PDB entry 8HIH | electron microscopy, 3.66 A resolution | chains C and K of the 13 polymer chains in the assembly

== Chain C ==
Name: DNA-directed RNA polymerase subunit beta
Source organism: Mycobacterium tuberculosis
Notes: EC 2.7.7.6
UniProtKB: P9WGY9 (RPOB_MYCTU); residue numbers follow UniProt; this construct covers 1-1178
Chain sequence (1178 residues; each row starts with the number of its first residue):
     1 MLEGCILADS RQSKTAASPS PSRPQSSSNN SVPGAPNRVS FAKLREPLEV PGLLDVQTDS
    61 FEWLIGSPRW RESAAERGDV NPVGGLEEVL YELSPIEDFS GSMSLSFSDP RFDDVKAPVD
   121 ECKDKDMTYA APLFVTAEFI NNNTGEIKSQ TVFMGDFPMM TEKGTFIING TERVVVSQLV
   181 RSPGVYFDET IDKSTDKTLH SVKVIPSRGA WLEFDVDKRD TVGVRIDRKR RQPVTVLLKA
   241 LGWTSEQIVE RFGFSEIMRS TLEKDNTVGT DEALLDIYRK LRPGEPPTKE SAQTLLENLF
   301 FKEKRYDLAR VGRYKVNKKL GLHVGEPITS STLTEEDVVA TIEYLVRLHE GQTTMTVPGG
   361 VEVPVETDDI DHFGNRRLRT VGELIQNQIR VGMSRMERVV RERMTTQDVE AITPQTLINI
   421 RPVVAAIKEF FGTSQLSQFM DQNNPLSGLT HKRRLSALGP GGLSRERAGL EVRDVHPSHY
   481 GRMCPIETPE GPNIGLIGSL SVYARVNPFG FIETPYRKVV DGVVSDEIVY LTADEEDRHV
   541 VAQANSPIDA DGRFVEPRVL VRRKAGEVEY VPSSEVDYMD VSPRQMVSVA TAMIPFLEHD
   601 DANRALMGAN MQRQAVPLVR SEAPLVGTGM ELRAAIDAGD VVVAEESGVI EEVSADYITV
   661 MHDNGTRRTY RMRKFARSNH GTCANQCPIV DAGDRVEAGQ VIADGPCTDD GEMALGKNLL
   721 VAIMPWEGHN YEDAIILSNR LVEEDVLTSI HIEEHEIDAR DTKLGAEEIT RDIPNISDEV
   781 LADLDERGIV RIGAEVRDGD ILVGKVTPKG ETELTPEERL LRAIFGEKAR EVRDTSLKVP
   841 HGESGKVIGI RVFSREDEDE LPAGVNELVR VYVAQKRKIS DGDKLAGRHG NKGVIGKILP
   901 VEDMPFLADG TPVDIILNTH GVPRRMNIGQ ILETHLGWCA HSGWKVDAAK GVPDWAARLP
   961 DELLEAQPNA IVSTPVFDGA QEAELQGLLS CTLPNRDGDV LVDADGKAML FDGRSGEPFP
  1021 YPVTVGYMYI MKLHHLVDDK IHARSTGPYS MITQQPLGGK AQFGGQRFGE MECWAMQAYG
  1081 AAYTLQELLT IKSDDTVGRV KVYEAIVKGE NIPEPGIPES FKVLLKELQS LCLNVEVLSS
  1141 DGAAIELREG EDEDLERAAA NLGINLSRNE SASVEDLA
Unresolved in the structure: 1-29, 1141-1178

== Chain K ==
Molecule: Non-template strand DNA of amtB promoter
Sequence (109 nucleotides; row label = number of the first residue in the row; numbers below 1 keep their minus sign (DG-31 is residue -31)):
   -31 GGCCGTTCAC CCACGCGTAA CACGCACCGT GCCTTCGTCA CGGCGGCGAA ACAACGAGGG
    29 GCTTCCACCG AAACCGCGCT GCGTTATAAT GGGAGCTGTC ACGGATGCA
Unresolved in the structure: -31 to 0

== How chain C and chain K interact ==
Contacting residue pairs - 17 pairs, chain C then chain K:
  Arg181(C) - DG66(K)  base contact
  Arg208(C) - DC64(K)  base contact
  Gly209(C) - DC64(K)  base contact
  Gly209(C) - DT65(K)  hydrogen bond to the base
  Ala210(C) - DT65(K)  base contact
  Trp211(C) - DT65(K)  stacking on the base
  Trp211(C) - DG66(K)  sugar contact
  Glu285(C) - DG59(K)  hydrogen bond to the base
  Arg305(C) - DG61(K)  hydrogen bond to the base
  Arg305(C) - DA62(K)  hydrogen bond to the base
  Arg305(C) - DG63(K)  hydrogen bond to the base
  Arg305(C) - DC64(K)  base contact
  Arg398(C) - DA62(K)  salt bridge to the phosphate
  Leu463(C) - DG66(K)  base contact
  Glu466(C) - DT67(K)  base contact
  Arg467(C) - DG66(K)  base contact
  Arg467(C) - DT67(K)  hydrogen bond to the base
Also at the interface, not in a pair above, chain C (14 interface residues in all): Lys203, Pro206, Asp227

== In short ==
Chain C and chain K form an interface of 14 and 8 residues respectively; the contacts include 6 hydrogen
bonds, 1 salt bridge and 1 aromatic stacking contact. Polar pairs include Gly209(C)-DT65(K), Glu285(C)-DG59(K)
and Arg305(C)-DG61(K).
Chain C is DNA-directed RNA polymerase subunit beta (Mycobacterium tuberculosis) and chain K is Non-template
strand DNA of amtB promoter; the structure, Cryo-EM structure of Mycobacterium tuberculosis transcription
initiation complex with transcription factor GlnR, was determined by electron microscopy together with 8HML
from the same study.
